3JB0 - chains B and E of the 5 polymer chains in the assembly; structure by electron microscopy, 2.90 A resolution.

== Chain B ==
Molecule: Capsid protein VP1
Source organism: Bombyx mori cypovirus 1
UniProt: Q6TS43 (CAPSD_CPVBM); numbering as in UniProt (aligned over 1-1333)
Sequence (1333 residues; each row starts with the number of its first residue):
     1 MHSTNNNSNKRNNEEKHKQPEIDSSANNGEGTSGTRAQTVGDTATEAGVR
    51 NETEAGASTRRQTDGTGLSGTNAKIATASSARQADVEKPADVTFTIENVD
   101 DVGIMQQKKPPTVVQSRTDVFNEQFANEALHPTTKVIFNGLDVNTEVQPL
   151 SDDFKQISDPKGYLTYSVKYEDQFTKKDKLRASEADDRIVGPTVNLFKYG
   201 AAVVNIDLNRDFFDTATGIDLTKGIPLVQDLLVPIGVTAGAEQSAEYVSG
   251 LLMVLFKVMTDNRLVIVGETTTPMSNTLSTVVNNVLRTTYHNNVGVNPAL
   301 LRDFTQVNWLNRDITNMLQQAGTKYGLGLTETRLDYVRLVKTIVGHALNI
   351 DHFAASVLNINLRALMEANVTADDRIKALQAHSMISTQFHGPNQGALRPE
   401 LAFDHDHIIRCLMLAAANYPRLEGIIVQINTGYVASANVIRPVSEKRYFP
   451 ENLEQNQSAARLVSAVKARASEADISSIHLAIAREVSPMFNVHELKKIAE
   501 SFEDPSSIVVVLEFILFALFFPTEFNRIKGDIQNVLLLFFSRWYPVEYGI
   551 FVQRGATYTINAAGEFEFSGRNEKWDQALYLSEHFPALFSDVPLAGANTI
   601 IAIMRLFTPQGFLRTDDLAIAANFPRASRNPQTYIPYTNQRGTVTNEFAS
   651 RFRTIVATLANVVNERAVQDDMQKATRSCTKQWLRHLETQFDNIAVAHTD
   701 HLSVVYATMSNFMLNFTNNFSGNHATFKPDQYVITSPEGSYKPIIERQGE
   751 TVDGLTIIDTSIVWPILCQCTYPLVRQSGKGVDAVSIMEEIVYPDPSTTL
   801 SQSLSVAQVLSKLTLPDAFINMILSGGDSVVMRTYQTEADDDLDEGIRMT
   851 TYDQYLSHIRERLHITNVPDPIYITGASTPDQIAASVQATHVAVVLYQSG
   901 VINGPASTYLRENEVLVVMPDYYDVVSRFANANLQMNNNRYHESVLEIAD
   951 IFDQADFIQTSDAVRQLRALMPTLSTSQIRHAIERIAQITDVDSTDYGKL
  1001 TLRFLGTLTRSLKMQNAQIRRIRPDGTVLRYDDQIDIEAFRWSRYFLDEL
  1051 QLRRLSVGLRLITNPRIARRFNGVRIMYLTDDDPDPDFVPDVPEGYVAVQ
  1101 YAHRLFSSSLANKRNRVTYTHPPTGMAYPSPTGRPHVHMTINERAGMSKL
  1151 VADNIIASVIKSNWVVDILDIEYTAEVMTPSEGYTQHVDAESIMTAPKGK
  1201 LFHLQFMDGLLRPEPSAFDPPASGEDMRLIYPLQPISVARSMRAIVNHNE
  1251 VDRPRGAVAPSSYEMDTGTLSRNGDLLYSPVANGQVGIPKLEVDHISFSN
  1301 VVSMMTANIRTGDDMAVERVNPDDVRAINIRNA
Unresolved in the structure: 1-134, 778-785

== Chain E ==
Molecule: Viral structural protein 5
Source organism: Bombyx mori cypovirus 1
UniProt: C6K2M8 (C6K2M8_CPVBM); residues 1-448 here = UniProt positions 1-448
Sequence (448 residues; each row starts with the number of its first residue):
     1 MLQQPTGGYTTLEQFAFTIRNDGTNATPTQFLQLLSYEATENELVKKTIP
    51 TPETHLPSARNVPGNVYIEDAITQALFGISAQNVNAHGYFSRLSALALPN
   101 TSARLGLDGVIYNSETINIPFYDPAAVANFAATYAKLGNASTPRYRADMI
   151 DIYAHVGLELAGTDAERAAGVMPVKRAKFDSWEGSLISLSRDVVNWKILA
   201 FLIDLCSLEGEALRAFKTRNRDVFRMMLFIMSTAVAANVVNRKVTKRVDR
   251 VLEYIGVNSMRTAGRTATITYDLSRHEFAAKFLQLTFTRWNAASAMIRSM
   301 PDMHTPRTSITPAGENALVRHNRYMTENFKGLSPIALAQKKHEMMLHTHE
   351 IHSMDIDGSIKNMVERETVNKMNEIDAMNTAPWTEEFAEVEPTTVYERHQ
   401 IGTDPEQTQLISQDAAVIVHQASSDVDENEYGNSVSELTIDTQSDSVL
Unresolved in the structure: 293-448

== Interface between chain B and chain E ==
Contacting residue pairs - 21 pairs, chain B then chain E:
  S1109(B) - T262(E)
  S1109(B) - L273(E)
  L1110(B) - T262(E)  hydrogen bond (backbone-side chain)
  L1110(B) - L273(E)  hydrogen bond (backbone-backbone)
  A1111(B) - L273(E)  hydrophobic
  N1112(B) - S274(E)
  K1113(B) - Q82(E)
  K1113(B) - N83(E)
  T1118(B) - L273(E)
  T1124(B) - D148(E)
  G1125(B) - I150(E)
  M1126(B) - R146(E)
  M1126(B) - A147(E)
  M1126(B) - M149(E)  hydrophobic
  A1127(B) - R146(E)  hydrogen bond (backbone-side chain)
  A1127(B) - M149(E)
  A1127(B) - M260(E)  hydrophobic
  A1127(B) - L273(E)  hydrophobic
  Y1128(B) - R146(E)
  P1129(B) - L273(E)
  G1133(B) - P143(E)
Interface residues without a listed pair, chain E (13 interface residues in all): D272

== Summary ==
Chain B and chain E each contribute 13 residues to their interface, with 3 hydrogen bonds. Polar pairs include
L1110(B)-T262(E), A1127(B)-R146(E) and L1110(B)-L273(E).
Here chain B is Capsid protein VP1 and chain E is Viral structural protein 5, both from Bombyx mori cypovirus
1. Entry 3JB0 (Atomic model of cytoplasmic polyhedrosis virus with GTP) was determined by electron microscopy
(same publication as 3JAY, 3JAZ, 3JB1, 3JB2 and 3JB3).
